Entry 3NPY (X-ray diffraction, 2.19 A resolution); this record covers chains A and B.

# Chain A (and B)
Molecule: Tyrosinase
From: Bacillus megaterium
Notes: EC 1.14.18.1; chain B of this document is another copy of the same molecule, construct and numbering; everything in this record applies to it too
UniProt: B2ZB02 (B2ZB02_BACME); numbering as in UniProt (aligned over 1-297)
Amino-acid sequence (303 residues; each row starts with the number of its first residue):
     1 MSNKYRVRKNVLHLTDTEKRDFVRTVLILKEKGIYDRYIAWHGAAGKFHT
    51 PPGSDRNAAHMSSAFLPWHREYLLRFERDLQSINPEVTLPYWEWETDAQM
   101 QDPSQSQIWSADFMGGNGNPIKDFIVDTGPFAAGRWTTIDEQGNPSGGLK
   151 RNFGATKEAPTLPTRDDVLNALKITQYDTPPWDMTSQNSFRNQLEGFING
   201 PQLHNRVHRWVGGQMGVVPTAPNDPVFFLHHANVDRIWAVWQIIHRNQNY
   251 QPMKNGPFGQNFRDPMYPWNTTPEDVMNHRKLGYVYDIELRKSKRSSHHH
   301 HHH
Disordered / not traced: 1-4, 246-248, 289-303 (chain B: 1-3, 289-303)
Construct notes: expression tag (298-303)
Metal / ion sites: Cu ion site 1: His42, His60; Zn2+ site 1 near His49 (its only coordinating residue here); Zn2+ site 2 near Asp166 (its only coordinating residue here); Cu ion site 2: His204, His208, His231; Zn2+ site 3 near His279 (its only coordinating residue here); Zn2+ site 4 near Asp287 (its only coordinating residue here)
From the paper describing this entry:
  - catalytic residues: His60, His208, Val218 (proposed by the authors, not directly observed)
  - mutagenesis - R209H (2.6-fold): increased catalytic activity

# Chain A / chain B interface
Pairs across the interface - 45 pairs, chain A then chain B:
  Lys32(A) with Phe258(B)
  Gly33(A) with Phe258(B)
  Ile34(A) with Phe258(B), hydrophobic
  Asp36(A) with Phe48(B); Pro52(B)
  Arg37(A) with Phe48(B); Pro265(B); Tyr267(B); Trp269(B), hydrogen bond (side chain-backbone); Asn270(B), hydrogen bond
  Ala40(A) with Phe48(B), hydrophobic; Tyr267(B), hydrogen bond (backbone-side chain)
  Trp41(A) with Tyr267(B), hydrogen bond (backbone-side chain); Pro268(B), hydrogen bond (side chain-backbone)
  Ala44(A) with Ala44(B), hydrophobic
  Lys47(A) with Glu141(B), hydrogen bond (side chain-backbone); Gln142(B); Gly143(B)
  Phe48(A) with Asp36(B); Arg37(B); Ala40(B), hydrophobic
  His49(A) with Gly143(B); Asn144(B)
  Pro52(A) with Asp36(B); Ile139(B), hydrophobic; Pro145(B)
  Gly53(A) with Pro145(B)
  Arg75(A) with Asn270(B)
  Glu141(A) with Lys47(B), hydrogen bond (backbone-side chain)
  Gln142(A) with Lys47(B)
  Gly143(A) with Lys47(B); His49(B)
  Asn144(A) with His49(B)
  Pro145(A) with Pro52(B); Gly53(B)
  Phe258(A) with Lys32(B); Ile34(B), hydrophobic
  Pro265(A) with Arg37(B)
  Tyr267(A) with Arg37(B); Ala40(B), hydrogen bond (side chain-backbone); Trp41(B), hydrogen bond (side chain-backbone)
  Pro268(A) with Trp41(B), hydrogen bond (backbone-side chain)
  Trp269(A) with Arg37(B), hydrogen bond (backbone-side chain)
  Asn270(A) with Arg37(B); Arg75(B)
Other interface residues (no listed pair), chain A (27 interface residues in all): Ile139, Met266
Other interface residues (no listed pair), chain B (27 interface residues in all): Gly33, Met266

# Overview
Chain A and chain B each contribute 27 residues to their interface; the contacts include 11 hydrogen bonds.
Polar contacts include Arg37(A)-Trp269(B), Arg37(A)-Asn270(B) and Ala40(A)-Tyr267(B). His42(A) and His60(A)
form the Cu ion site 1. From the paper: catalytic residues His60(A), His208(A) and Val218(A); R209H of chain A
increases catalytic activity.
Chain A and chain B are both Tyrosinase (Bacillus megaterium); the structure, Crystal Structure of Tyrosinase
from Bacillus megaterium soaked in CuSO4, was determined by X-ray diffraction together with 3NM8, 3NQ0, 3NQ1,
3NQ5 and 3NTM from the same study.
